6ZZY - chains B and M of the 23 polymer chains in the assembly; structure by electron microscopy, 3.16 A resolution.

== Chain B ==
Name: Photosystem I P700 chlorophyll a apoprotein A2
From: Chlorella ohadii
Notes: EC 1.97.1.12
UniProt: W8SUA3 (W8SUA3_CHLSO); residues 6-734 here correspond to UniProt positions 5-733 (UniProt number = residue number - 1)
Sequence (731 residues; row label = number of the first residue in the row):
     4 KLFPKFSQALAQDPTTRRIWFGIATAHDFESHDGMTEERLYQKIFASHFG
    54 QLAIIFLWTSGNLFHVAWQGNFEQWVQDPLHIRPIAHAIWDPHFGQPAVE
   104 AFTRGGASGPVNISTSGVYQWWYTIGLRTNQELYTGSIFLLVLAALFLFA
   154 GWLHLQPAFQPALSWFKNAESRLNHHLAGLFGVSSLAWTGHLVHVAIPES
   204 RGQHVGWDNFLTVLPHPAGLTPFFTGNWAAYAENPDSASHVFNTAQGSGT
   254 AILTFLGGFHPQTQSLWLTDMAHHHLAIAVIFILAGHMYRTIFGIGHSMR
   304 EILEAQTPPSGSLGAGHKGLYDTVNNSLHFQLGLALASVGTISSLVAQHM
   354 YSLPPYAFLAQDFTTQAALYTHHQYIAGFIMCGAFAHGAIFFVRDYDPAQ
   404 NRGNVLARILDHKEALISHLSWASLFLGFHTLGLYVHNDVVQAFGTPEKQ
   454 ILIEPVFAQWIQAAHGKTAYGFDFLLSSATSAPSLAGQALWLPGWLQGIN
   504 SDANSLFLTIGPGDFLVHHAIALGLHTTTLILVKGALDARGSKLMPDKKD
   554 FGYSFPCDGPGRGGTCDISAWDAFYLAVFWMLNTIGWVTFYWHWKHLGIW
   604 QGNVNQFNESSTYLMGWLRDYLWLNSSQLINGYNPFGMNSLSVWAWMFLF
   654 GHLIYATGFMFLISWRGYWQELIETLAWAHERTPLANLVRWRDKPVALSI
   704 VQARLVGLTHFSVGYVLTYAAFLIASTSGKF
Construct notes: insertion (5); conflict Ala-241 (Val240 in W8SUA3), Ala-402 (Glu401 in W8SUA3), Gln-403 (Ala402 in W8SUA3)
Ion coordination: 4Fe-4S cluster Fe: Cys-560, Cys-569 (shared with 2 residues of chain A)
Residues lining bound ligands:
  - beta-carotene (BCR), molecule 1: Leu-55, Ile-58, Phe-59, Trp-61, Phe-150, Gly-182, Leu-183, Val-186, Ser-187
  - beta-carotene (BCR), molecule 2: Phe-59, Thr-62, Leu-66, Trp-124, Trp-125, Ile-128, Leu-130, Gly-139, Phe-142, Leu-143, Trp-210
  - beta-carotene (BCR), molecule 3: Leu-189, Leu-223, Phe-226, Phe-227, Leu-279, Val-283, Ile-286, Leu-287, His-290, Ile-298
  - beta-carotene (BCR), molecule 4: Phe-333, Gly-336, Leu-337, Ala-340, Thr-344, Met-384, Ala-387, Phe-388, Gly-391, Phe-394, Phe-395, Ala-539
  - beta-carotene (BCR), molecule 5: Leu-409, Ile-412, Leu-419, Val-536, Leu-540
  - beta-carotene (BCR), molecule 6: Leu-435, Gly-436, Val-439
  - beta-carotene (BCR), molecule 7: Trp-649, Met-650, Phe-653, Trp-672, Leu-675, Ile-676, Leu-679
  - beta-carotene (BCR), molecule 8: Thr-686, Pro-687, Leu-688, Ala-689
  - chlorophyll b (CHL): Trp-210, Asp-211, Leu-214
  - chlorophyll a isomer (CL0): Leu-621, Leu-625, Trp-626
  - chlorophyll a (CLA), molecule 1: Phe-6, Phe-9, Gly-25, Ile-26, Ala-29, His-30, Phe-32, His-35, Lys-46, Ser-50, Gln-54, Ile-57
  - chlorophyll a (CLA), molecule 2: Thr-19, Ile-22, Trp-23, Ile-676, Leu-679, Ala-680, His-683, Arg-693, Trp-694, Arg-695, Pro-698, Val-699, Leu-701
  - chlorophyll a (CLA), molecule 3: Trp-23, Phe-653, Leu-656, Ile-657, Thr-660, Met-663, Phe-664, Leu-701, Val-709, Thr-712, His-713, Val-716
  - chlorophyll a (CLA), molecule 4: Ile-26, Ala-27, Thr-28, Ala-29, His-30, Asp-31, His-332, Leu-335, Leu-339, Phe-382, Ile-383, Cys-385, Gly-386, Ala-389, His-390, Ile-393, Arg-397, Tyr-556, Trp-574, Phe-577, Leu-708, Thr-712, Val-716, Leu-720
  - chlorophyll a (CLA), molecule 5: His-30, Phe-32, Glu-33, Tyr-44, Ile-47, Ser-50, His-51, Gln-54, Leu-55, Ile-58, Phe-169, Arg-175, His-179, Leu-183, Phe-184, Leu-331, His-332, Gln-334, Leu-335, Ala-338, Leu-339, Val-342
  - chlorophyll a (CLA), molecule 6: His-30, Gln-54, Ile-57, Ile-58, Trp-61, Leu-339, Val-342, Ile-379, Phe-382, Ile-383
  - chlorophyll a (CLA), molecule 7: Phe-48, Phe-52, Leu-146, Leu-149, Phe-150, Ala-153, Leu-156, His-157, Ala-161, Phe-162, Pro-164, Trp-168
  - chlorophyll a (CLA), molecule 8: Phe-48, His-51, Phe-52, Leu-55, Trp-124, Trp-168, Phe-169, Asn-171, Ser-174, Arg-175, His-178, His-179, Gly-182, Leu-183, Phe-184, Tyr-359
  - chlorophyll a (CLA), molecule 9: Ile-57, Leu-60, Trp-61, Ser-63, Gly-64, Phe-67, His-68, Trp-71, Gln-72, His-90, Ala-91, Ile-92, Trp-93, Leu-144
  - chlorophyll a (CLA), molecule 10: Ile-57, Trp-61, Asn-65, His-68, Val-69, Ala-89, His-90, Asn-115, Ile-116, Ser-117, Thr-118, Ser-119, Val-121, Val-646, Trp-647, Met-650
  - chlorophyll a (CLA), molecule 11: Ile-58, Phe-59, Trp-61, Thr-62, Ser-119, Gly-120, Val-121, Trp-124, Val-186, Ser-187, Ala-190, Val-342, Ile-345, Ser-346, Val-349, Met-353, Tyr-359, Leu-372, His-375, His-376, Ile-379, Ile-383
  - chlorophyll a (CLA), molecule 12: Trp-61, Asn-65, Thr-118, Ser-119, Ala-371, Leu-372, Thr-374, His-375, Tyr-378, Ile-379, Phe-382, Trp-647, Met-650, Val-719, Leu-720, Tyr-722, Ala-723, Ile-727
  - chlorophyll a (CLA), molecule 13: His-90, Ala-91, Ile-92, Trp-93, Asp-94, His-96, Phe-97, Phe-105, Asn-115, Ser-645, Val-646, Trp-649
  - chlorophyll a (CLA), molecule 14: Trp-124, Thr-127, Ile-128, Leu-183, Phe-184, Ser-187, Ser-188, Trp-191, Leu-195, Leu-269, Leu-271, Met-274, His-277, His-278, Ile-281, Phe-285, Ile-345, Leu-348, Val-349, His-352, Met-353, Pro-358, Tyr-359
  - chlorophyll a (CLA), molecule 15: Ile-128, Gly-129, Leu-130, Glu-135, Thr-138, Gly-139, Phe-142, Ser-187, Ala-190, Trp-191, Gly-193, His-194, His-197, Val-198, Val-208, Gly-209, Trp-210, Phe-213
  - chlorophyll a (CLA), molecule 16: Trp-168, Asn-171, Ser-174, His-178, Thr-294, Ile-295, Phe-296
  - chlorophyll a (CLA), molecule 17: Ala-172, Arg-175, Leu-176, His-179, Leu-180, Phe-184, Met-302, Leu-306, Tyr-324, Val-327, Asn-328, Leu-337, Ala-338, Ser-341, Val-342, Ile-345
  - chlorophyll a (CLA), molecule 18: Leu-176, Leu-180, Phe-184, Ile-284, Phe-285, Ala-288, Met-291, Tyr-292, Met-302, Ile-305
  - chlorophyll a (CLA), molecule 19: Asn-177, His-178, Ala-181, Gly-182, Val-186, Ile-286, His-290, Tyr-292, Thr-294, Phe-296, Ile-298
  - chlorophyll a (CLA), molecule 20: Leu-189, Ala-190, Thr-192, Gly-193, Val-196, His-197, Phe-213, Leu-214, Val-216, Leu-217, Pro-218, His-219, Gly-222, Leu-223, Phe-227, Tyr-234, Ile-255, Leu-256, Leu-279
  - chlorophyll a (CLA), molecule 21: Phe-226, Trp-231, Ala-232, Tyr-234, Ala-235, Leu-256, Phe-258, His-276, Leu-279, Ala-280, Val-283, Ile-284, Leu-287, Leu-493
  - chlorophyll a (CLA), molecule 22: Thr-257, Phe-258, Gly-260, Gly-261, Leu-269, Asp-273, Met-274, His-276, His-277, Ala-280, Ile-281, Ile-284, His-352, Leu-356, Trp-494, Trp-498
  - chlorophyll a (CLA), molecule 23: Leu-287, Ala-288, His-290, Met-291, Ile-298, Gly-299, His-300
  - chlorophyll a (CLA), molecule 24: Met-291, His-300, Glu-304, Ile-305, Ala-308, Gln-309
  - chlorophyll a (CLA), molecule 25: Ile-305, Leu-306, Gln-309, Leu-316, His-320, Leu-323, Val-327, Phe-333, Val-408, Leu-409, Ile-412
  - chlorophyll a (CLA), molecule 26: Ala-308, Gln-309, Thr-310, Pro-311, Pro-312, Ser-315, Leu-316
  - chlorophyll a (CLA), molecule 27: Ser-315, Leu-316, Val-408, Arg-411, Ile-412, Asp-414, His-415, Leu-419, His-422
  - chlorophyll a (CLA), molecule 28: Leu-337, Ala-340, Ser-341, Thr-344, Leu-348, Gln-351, His-352, Tyr-354, Ser-355, Leu-356, Trp-498, Leu-509, Phe-510
  - chlorophyll a (CLA), molecule 29: Thr-344, Ser-347, Leu-348, Gln-351, Gln-377, Gly-381, Met-384, Phe-388, Leu-528, Thr-531, Thr-532, Leu-535, Met-584, Thr-587, Ile-588
  - chlorophyll a (CLA), molecule 30: Gln-351, Tyr-354, Tyr-373, Gln-377, Phe-460, Ala-461, Trp-463, Ile-464, Gln-465, His-468, Phe-510, Leu-511, Ile-513, His-521, Ile-524, Leu-528, Val-591, Tyr-594, Trp-595, Lys-598
  - chlorophyll a (CLA), molecule 31: Tyr-378, Thr-434, Leu-435, Tyr-438, Val-520, Ala-523, Leu-526, Asn-586, Gly-589, Trp-590, Phe-593, Leu-617, Trp-620, Leu-621, Leu-625, Ser-629, Ile-633, Phe-651, His-655, Tyr-658, Tyr-718, Thr-721, Tyr-722, Phe-725
  - chlorophyll a (CLA), molecule 32: Ala-418, His-422, Trp-425
  - chlorophyll a (CLA), molecule 33: Leu-419, His-422, Leu-423, Trp-425, Ala-525, Leu-528, His-529, Thr-532
  - chlorophyll a (CLA), molecule 34: Ser-421, His-422, Ser-424, Trp-425, Leu-428, Phe-432
  - chlorophyll a (CLA), molecule 35: Ser-424, Ser-427, Leu-428, Gly-431, Phe-432, Leu-435, Leu-526, Thr-530, Leu-533, Ile-534, Leu-579, Phe-582, Trp-583
  - chlorophyll a (CLA), molecule 36: Trp-425, Leu-428, Phe-429, Phe-432, His-433
  - chlorophyll a (CLA), molecule 37: Trp-425, Phe-429, Leu-430, Ile-456, Glu-457, Pro-458, Val-459, Phe-460, Ala-461, Asp-517, Phe-518, His-521, His-522, Ala-525, His-529
  - chlorophyll a (CLA), molecule 38: Leu-435, Val-439, Asp-442, Leu-526, Phe-582, Trp-583, Asn-586, Trp-590, Leu-617, Leu-621, Tyr-658, Phe-714
  - chlorophyll a (CLA), molecule 39: Gly-436, Leu-437, Val-439, His-440, Val-443, Phe-447, Lys-452, Ile-454
  - chlorophyll a (CLA), molecule 40: Phe-460, Trp-463, Phe-477
  - chlorophyll a (CLA), molecule 41: Trp-463, Ile-464, Ala-467, His-468, Phe-477, Leu-478, Leu-479, Pro-486, Trp-494, Trp-498, Phe-510
  - chlorophyll a (CLA), molecule 42: Leu-478, Ala-485, Pro-486, Ala-489, Gly-490, Leu-493, Trp-494
  - chlorophyll a (CLA), molecule 43: Tyr-636, Trp-649, Leu-652, Phe-653, His-655, Leu-656, Tyr-658, Ala-659, Phe-662
  - chlorophyll a (CLA), molecule 44: Leu-656, Ala-659, Thr-660, Phe-662, Met-663, Ile-666, Ser-667, Tyr-671, Trp-672, Leu-675
  - chlorophyll a (CLA), molecule 45: Leu-679, Ala-682, His-683, Thr-686, Ala-689, Val-692
  - chlorophyll a (CLA), molecule 46: Trp-681, Ala-682, Arg-685, Thr-686, Pro-687
  - chlorophyll a (CLA), molecule 47: Pro-687, Leu-688, Ala-689, Leu-691
  - beta,beta-caroten-4-one (ECH): Gly-53, Ile-57, Leu-60, Leu-151
  - phylloquinone (PQN): Trp-23, Met-663, Phe-664, Ser-667, Trp-668, Arg-669, Trp-672, Ala-700, Leu-701, Ala-706
  - phosphatidylethanolamine (PTY), molecule 1: Trp-210, Asp-211, Phe-213
  - phosphatidylethanolamine (PTY), molecule 2: Phe-429, His-433, Thr-434, Leu-437, Ile-454, Ile-456, Phe-518, His-522
  - 4Fe-4S cluster (SF4): Pro-559, Cys-560, Gly-562, Pro-563, Thr-568, Cys-569, Trp-668, Ile-703, Arg-707

== Chain M ==
Name: Photosystem I reaction center subunit XII
From: Chlorella ohadii
UniProt: W8SU98 (W8SU98_CHLSO); residue numbers follow UniProt; this construct covers 1-31
Sequence (31 residues; each row starts with the number of its first residue):
     1 MPIADYQVFTALFLALATGIFAVRLGVALYK
Residues lining bound ligands:
  - chlorophyll a (CLA), molecule 1: Val-8, Ala-11, Leu-12, Ala-15
  - chlorophyll a (CLA), molecule 2: Phe-9, Leu-12, Phe-13
  - chlorophyll a (CLA), molecule 3: Leu-16, Ile-20, Val-23, Arg-24, Val-27
  - chlorophyll a (CLA), molecule 4: Gly-26, Val-27, Leu-29, Tyr-30
  - beta,beta-caroten-4-one (ECH): Leu-12, Ala-15, Leu-16, Thr-18, Gly-19, Ala-22, Leu-25, Gly-26, Leu-29

== How chain B and chain M interact ==
Pairs across the interface (35; chain B residue first):
  Lys-8(B) / Tyr-30(M)
  Lys-46(B) / Leu-29(M)  hydrogen bond (side chain-backbone)
  Ala-49(B) / Leu-29(M)  hydrophobic
  Ser-50(B) / Leu-29(M)
  Phe-67(B) / Val-8(M)  hydrophobic
  Phe-67(B) / Ala-11(M)  hydrophobic
  Trp-71(B) / Ile-3(M)
  Trp-71(B) / Val-8(M)
  Glu-76(B) / Met-1(M)
  Asn-133(B) / Met-1(M)
  Gln-134(B) / Ile-3(M)
  Gln-134(B) / Gln-7(M)  hydrogen bond
  Tyr-137(B) / Gln-7(M)  hydrogen bond (side chain-backbone)
  Tyr-137(B) / Thr-10(M)
  Tyr-137(B) / Ala-11(M)  hydrogen bond (side chain-backbone)
  Ile-141(B) / Ala-11(M)  hydrophobic
  Ile-141(B) / Leu-14(M)  hydrophobic
  Leu-144(B) / Ala-11(M)
  Leu-144(B) / Leu-14(M)  hydrophobic
  Leu-144(B) / Ala-15(M)
  Leu-144(B) / Thr-18(M)
  Ala-147(B) / Thr-18(M)
  Ala-148(B) / Thr-18(M)  hydrogen bond (backbone-side chain)
  Ala-148(B) / Phe-21(M)
  Leu-151(B) / Thr-18(M)
  Leu-151(B) / Phe-21(M)  hydrophobic
  Leu-151(B) / Ala-22(M)
  Leu-151(B) / Leu-25(M)
  Phe-152(B) / Phe-21(M)  hydrophobic
  Gly-154(B) / Leu-25(M)
  Trp-155(B) / Arg-24(M)
  Trp-155(B) / Leu-25(M)
  Trp-155(B) / Ala-28(M)
  Leu-158(B) / Ala-28(M)
  Leu-158(B) / Leu-29(M)
Also at the interface, not in a pair above, chain B (27 interface residues in all): Phe-6, Arg-42, Phe-52, Gly-53, Leu-60, Ala-70, Phe-150, Gln-159
Also at the interface, not in a pair above, chain M (18 interface residues in all): Pro-2, Lys-31

== In short ==
27 residues of chain B face 18 of chain M across their interface, with 5 hydrogen bonds. Among the polar pairs
are Lys-46(B)/Leu-29(M), Gln-134(B)/Gln-7(M) and Tyr-137(B)/Gln-7(M). 2 chlorophyll a molecules and one
beta,beta-caroten-4-one molecule are bound between chain B and chain M.
Chain B is Photosystem I P700 chlorophyll a apoprotein A2 and chain M is Photosystem I reaction center subunit
XII, both from Chlorella ohadii; the structure, Structure of high-light grown Chlorella ohadii photosystem I,
was determined by electron microscopy (same publication as 6ZZX and 7A4P).
